1K75 - chains A and B; structure by X-ray diffraction, 1.75 A resolution.

[Chain A (and B)]
Molecule: L-histidinol dehydrogenase
Organism: Escherichia coli
Notes: EC 1.1.1.23; fragment: Se-Met derived dimer; chain B of this document is another copy of the same molecule, construct and numbering; everything in this record applies to it too
UniProtKB: P06988 (HISX_ECOLI); residues 1-434 here = UniProt positions 1-434
Chain sequence (434 residues; row label = number of the first residue in the row):
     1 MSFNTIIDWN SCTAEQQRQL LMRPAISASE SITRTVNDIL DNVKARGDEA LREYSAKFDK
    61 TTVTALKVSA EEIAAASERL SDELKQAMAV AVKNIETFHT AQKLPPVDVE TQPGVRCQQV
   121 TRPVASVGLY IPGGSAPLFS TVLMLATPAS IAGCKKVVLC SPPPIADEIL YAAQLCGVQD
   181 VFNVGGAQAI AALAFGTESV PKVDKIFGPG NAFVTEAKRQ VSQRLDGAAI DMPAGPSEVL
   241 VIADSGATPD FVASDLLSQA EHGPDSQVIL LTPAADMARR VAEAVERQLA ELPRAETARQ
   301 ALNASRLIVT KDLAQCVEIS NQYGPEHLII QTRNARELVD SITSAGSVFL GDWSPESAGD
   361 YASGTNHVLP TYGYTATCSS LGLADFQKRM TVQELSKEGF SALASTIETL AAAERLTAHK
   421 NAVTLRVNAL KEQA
Disordered / not traced: 1-3
Construct notes: conflict Glu-15 (Val in P06988), Ser-150 (Arg in P06988), Leu-313 (Ser in P06988), Leu-403 (Val in P06988); modified residue (22, 88, 144, 232, 277, 390)
Modified positions: Mse-22, Mse-88, Mse-144, Mse-232, Mse-277, Mse-390 (selenomethionine; parent Met)
UniProt features mapped onto this chain:
  - active site (Proton acceptor): Glu-326, His-327
  - binding site (NAD(+)): Tyr-130, Gln-188, Asn-211
  - binding site (substrate): Ser-237, Gln-259, His-262, His-327, Asp-360, Glu-414, His-419
  - binding site (Zn(2+)): Gln-259, His-262, Asp-360, His-419

[Interface between chain A and chain B]
Residue-residue contacts - 237 pairs, chain A then chain B:
  Glu-83(A) with Thr-409(B), hydrogen bond
  Leu-84(A) with Ala-413(B), hydrophobic
  Ala-87(A) with Thr-406(B); Thr-409(B); Leu-410(B)
  Mse-88(A) with Leu-410(B), hydrophobic
  Val-90(A) with Gln-112(B); Leu-403(B), hydrophobic; Thr-406(B)
  Ala-91(A) with Leu-410(B), hydrophobic
  Asn-94(A) with Thr-111(B); Gln-112(B), hydrogen bond; Leu-403(B)
  Thr-97(A) with Val-109(B)
  Phe-98(A) with Cys-117(B), hydrophobic; Gln-118(B); Thr-391(B)
  Ala-101(A) with Val-107(B)
  Gln-102(A) with Gln-119(B), hydrogen bond
  Leu-104(A) with Leu-104(B), hydrophobic
  Pro-105(A) with Pro-105(B)
  Val-107(A) with Phe-98(B), hydrophobic; Ala-101(B)
  Thr-111(A) with Lys-93(B); Asn-94(B); Ser-363(B), hydrogen bond (side chain-backbone)
  Gln-112(A) with Val-90(B); Asn-94(B)
  Val-115(A) with Ser-363(B)
  Arg-116(A) with Arg-336(B)
  Cys-117(A) with Phe-98(B), hydrophobic; Ser-363(B); Thr-365(B)
  Gln-118(A) with Phe-98(B); Arg-336(B)
  Gln-119(A) with Gln-102(B), hydrogen bond
  Arg-122(A) with Val-339(B), hydrogen bond (side chain-backbone); Asp-340(B); Ile-342(B), hydrogen bond (side chain-backbone); Thr-343(B)
  Val-124(A) with Thr-377(B)
  Ala-136(A) with Glu-414(B)
  Pro-137(A) with Ala-413(B); Glu-414(B)
  Leu-138(A) with Glu-414(B)
  Phe-139(A) with Leu-410(B), hydrophobic; Ala-413(B), hydrophobic; Glu-414(B), hydrogen bond (backbone-side chain)
  Ser-140(A) with Glu-414(B), hydrogen bond
  Asp-204(A) with Thr-377(B)
  Gln-223(A) with Arg-219(B); Gln-223(B)
  Leu-225(A) with Tyr-372(B), hydrophobic; Tyr-374(B)
  Ala-229(A) with Thr-377(B)
  Asp-250(A) with Leu-425(B)
  Phe-251(A) with Leu-425(B); Arg-426(B); Ala-429(B), hydrophobic
  Ser-254(A) with Ala-422(B); Leu-425(B); Arg-426(B), hydrogen bond
  Asp-255(A) with Arg-426(B), salt bridge
  Leu-257(A) with Ala-418(B)
  Ser-258(A) with Ala-418(B); His-419(B); Ala-422(B)
  Glu-261(A) with Leu-416(B); Thr-417(B), hydrogen bond (side chain-backbone); Ala-418(B), hydrogen bond (side chain-backbone); His-419(B), salt bridge
  Gln-288(A) with Leu-425(B)
  Leu-292(A) with Thr-417(B); Ala-418(B); Asn-421(B)
  Pro-293(A) with Thr-417(B)
  Arg-294(A) with Arg-415(B); Thr-417(B)
  Gln-331(A) with Arg-426(B)
  Arg-336(A) with Arg-116(B); Gln-118(B); Glu-394(B), salt bridge
  Val-339(A) with Arg-122(B), hydrogen bond (backbone-side chain)
  Asp-340(A) with Arg-122(B)
  Ile-342(A) with Arg-122(B), hydrogen bond (backbone-side chain); Mse-390(B)
  Thr-343(A) with Arg-122(B); Lys-388(B), hydrogen bond (backbone-side chain)
  Ser-344(A) with Lys-388(B), hydrogen bond
  Ala-345(A) with Mse-390(B)
  Gly-346(A) with Mse-390(B); Thr-391(B), hydrogen bond (backbone-backbone)
  Ser-347(A) with Thr-391(B), hydrogen bond
  Val-348(A) with Thr-391(B), hydrogen bond (backbone-backbone); Val-392(B); Gln-393(B), hydrogen bond (backbone-backbone)
  Phe-349(A) with Gln-393(B)
  Leu-350(A) with Val-392(B), hydrophobic; Gln-393(B), hydrogen bond (backbone-backbone); Glu-394(B)
  Asp-352(A) with Arg-426(B), hydrogen bond (backbone-side chain)
  Trp-353(A) with Leu-395(B); Lys-397(B); Phe-400(B); Arg-426(B); Leu-430(B), hydrophobic
  Ser-354(A) with Gln-393(B); Glu-394(B); Leu-395(B), hydrogen bond (side chain-backbone)
  Pro-355(A) with Arg-426(B)
  Ser-357(A) with Ile-407(B); His-419(B), hydrogen bond (side chain-backbone)
  Ala-358(A) with Gln-393(B); Leu-395(B), hydrophobic; Ile-407(B), hydrophobic
  Gly-359(A) with Gln-393(B), hydrogen bond (backbone-side chain)
  Asp-360(A) with His-419(B), salt bridge
  Tyr-361(A) with Leu-410(B), hydrophobic; Ala-411(B); Glu-414(B), hydrogen bond; Leu-416(B); His-419(B)
  Ala-362(A) with Leu-403(B)
  Ser-363(A) with Thr-111(B), hydrogen bond (backbone-side chain); Val-115(B); Cys-117(B), hydrogen bond (backbone-side chain); Gln-393(B), hydrogen bond
  Thr-365(A) with Cys-117(B); Gln-393(B), hydrogen bond
  Tyr-372(A) with Leu-225(B)
  Tyr-374(A) with Leu-225(B)
  Thr-375(A) with Lys-388(B), hydrogen bond (backbone-side chain)
  Ala-376(A) with Lys-388(B)
  Thr-377(A) with Asp-204(B); Ala-229(B); Lys-388(B)
  Cys-378(A) with Lys-388(B)
  Ser-379(A) with Lys-388(B); Arg-389(B), hydrogen bond (side chain-backbone)
  Ser-380(A) with Arg-389(B), hydrogen bond (backbone-side chain)
  Gly-382(A) with Arg-389(B)
  Ala-384(A) with Arg-389(B)
  Asp-385(A) with Arg-389(B), salt bridge
  Lys-388(A) with Thr-343(B), hydrogen bond (side chain-backbone); Ser-344(B); Thr-375(B), hydrogen bond (side chain-backbone); Ala-376(B); Thr-377(B); Ser-379(B)
  Arg-389(A) with Ser-379(B), hydrogen bond (backbone-side chain); Ser-380(B), hydrogen bond (side chain-backbone); Gly-382(B); Ala-384(B); Asp-385(B), salt bridge
  Mse-390(A) with Ile-342(B); Ala-345(B); Gly-346(B)
  Thr-391(A) with Gly-346(B), hydrogen bond (backbone-backbone); Ser-347(B); Val-348(B), hydrogen bond (backbone-backbone); Thr-365(B); Ser-380(B)
  Val-392(A) with Val-348(B); Leu-350(B), hydrophobic
  Gln-393(A) with Val-348(B), hydrogen bond (backbone-backbone); Phe-349(B); Leu-350(B), hydrogen bond (backbone-backbone); Ser-354(B); Gly-359(B); Ser-363(B), hydrogen bond; Thr-365(B), hydrogen bond
  Glu-394(A) with Arg-336(B), salt bridge; Leu-350(B); Ser-354(B)
  Leu-395(A) with Trp-353(B); Ser-354(B), hydrogen bond (backbone-side chain); Ala-358(B), hydrophobic
  Lys-397(A) with Trp-353(B)
  Phe-400(A) with Trp-353(B)
  Leu-403(A) with Val-90(B), hydrophobic; Asn-94(B); Ala-362(B); Ser-363(B)
  Thr-406(A) with Ala-87(B); Val-90(B); Ala-362(B)
  Ile-407(A) with Ser-357(B); Ala-358(B), hydrophobic
  Thr-409(A) with Glu-83(B), hydrogen bond; Leu-84(B); Ala-87(B)
  Leu-410(A) with Leu-84(B), hydrophobic; Ala-87(B), hydrophobic; Mse-88(B), hydrophobic; Phe-139(B), hydrophobic; Tyr-361(B), hydrophobic
  Ala-411(A) with Tyr-361(B)
  Ala-413(A) with Pro-137(B); Phe-139(B), hydrophobic
  Glu-414(A) with Ala-136(B); Pro-137(B); Leu-138(B); Phe-139(B), hydrogen bond (side chain-backbone); Ser-140(B), hydrogen bond; Tyr-361(B), hydrogen bond
  Arg-415(A) with Ala-136(B); Arg-294(B), hydrogen bond (backbone-side chain)
  Leu-416(A) with Glu-261(B); Tyr-361(B)
  Thr-417(A) with Glu-261(B), hydrogen bond (backbone-side chain); Pro-293(B); Arg-294(B), hydrogen bond
  Ala-418(A) with Leu-257(B); Ser-258(B), hydrogen bond (backbone-side chain); Glu-261(B), hydrogen bond (backbone-side chain); Leu-292(B)
  His-419(A) with Ser-258(B); Glu-261(B), salt bridge; Glu-356(B), salt bridge; Ser-357(B), hydrogen bond (backbone-side chain); Asp-360(B), salt bridge
  Asn-421(A) with Leu-292(B)
  Ala-422(A) with Ser-254(B); Ser-258(B)
  Leu-425(A) with Asp-250(B); Phe-251(B); Ser-254(B); Gln-288(B)
  Arg-426(A) with Phe-251(B); Ser-254(B), hydrogen bond; Asp-255(B), salt bridge; Gln-331(B); Asp-352(B), hydrogen bond (side chain-backbone); Trp-353(B); Pro-355(B)
  Ala-429(A) with Phe-251(B), hydrophobic
  Leu-430(A) with Trp-353(B), hydrophobic
Also at the interface, not in a pair above, chain A (119 interface residues in all): Lys-93, Val-109, Lys-205, Arg-219, Glu-356, Gly-364, Leu-381, Gln-387, Ser-396, Lys-420, Val-423
Also at the interface, not in a pair above, chain B (121 interface residues in all): Ala-25, Ile-26, Ala-91, Thr-97, Val-124, Lys-205, Gly-364, Cys-378, Leu-381, Gln-387, Ser-396, Lys-420, Val-423

[In short]
Chain A and chain B form an interface of 119 and 121 residues respectively; the contacts include 56 hydrogen
bonds and 11 salt bridges. Among the polar pairs are Asp-255(A)/Arg-426(B), Glu-261(A)/His-419(B) and
Arg-336(A)/Glu-394(B).
Both chains are L-histidinol dehydrogenase (Escherichia coli). Entry 1K75 (The L-histidinol dehydrogenase
(hisD) structure implicates domain swapping and gene duplication) was determined by X-ray diffraction (same
publication as 1KAE, 1KAH and 1KAR).
